Entry 2CA1 (X-ray diffraction, 2.60 A resolution); this record covers chains A and B.

[Chain A (and B)]
Name: Nucleocapsid protein
From: Avian infectious bronchitis virus
Notes: fragment: dimerization domain, residues 218-326; chain B of this document is another copy of the same molecule, construct and numbering; everything in this record applies to it too
Reference sequence: Q4ZJS4 (Q4ZJS4_9CORO); numbering as in UniProt (aligned over 218-326)
Amino-acid sequence (111 residues; row label = number of the first residue in the row):
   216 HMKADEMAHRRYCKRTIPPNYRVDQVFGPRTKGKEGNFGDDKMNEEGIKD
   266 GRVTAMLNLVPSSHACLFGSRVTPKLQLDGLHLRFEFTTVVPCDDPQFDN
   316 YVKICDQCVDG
Reported in the primary citation:
  - self-association interface (contacts with another copy of this molecule); pairs are residue here / residue on that copy: Ile263-Arg230 (backbone contact), Arg230

[How chain A and chain B interact]
Contacting residue pairs (148; chain A residue first):
  Arg226(A) - Asn273(B)
  Arg226(A) - Leu274(B)
  Arg226(A) - Asp310(B)  salt bridge
  Arg226(A) - Tyr316(B)
  Cys228(A) - Asn273(B)  hydrogen bond (side chain-backbone)
  Cys228(A) - Leu274(B)  hydrogen bond (side chain-backbone)
  Cys228(A) - Val275(B)
  Cys228(A) - Pro276(B)
  Cys228(A) - Ser277(B)  hydrogen bond (backbone-backbone)
  Cys228(A) - Ala280(B)
  Cys228(A) - Phe302(B)  hydrophobic
  Cys228(A) - Thr304(B)
  Lys229(A) - Leu272(B)  hydrogen bond (side chain-backbone)
  Lys229(A) - Asn273(B)
  Lys229(A) - Val275(B)  hydrogen bond (side chain-backbone)
  Lys229(A) - Ser277(B)
  Arg230(A) - Ser277(B)  hydrogen bond (backbone-side chain)
  Arg230(A) - Ala280(B)
  Thr231(A) - Ser277(B)
  Thr231(A) - His279(B)
  Ile232(A) - His279(B)  hydrogen bond (backbone-side chain)
  Ile232(A) - Phe283(B)  hydrophobic
  Val238(A) - Phe283(B)  hydrophobic
  Phe242(A) - His279(B)
  Phe242(A) - Ala280(B)  hydrophobic
  Phe242(A) - Phe283(B)
  Arg245(A) - Phe283(B)  hydrogen bond (side chain-backbone)
  Gly248(A) - Arg286(B)  hydrogen bond (backbone-side chain)
  Lys249(A) - Arg286(B)
  Glu250(A) - Gly284(B)
  Glu250(A) - Ser285(B)
  Glu250(A) - Thr303(B)
  Gly251(A) - Phe283(B)
  Gly251(A) - Gly284(B)
  Gly251(A) - Ser285(B)  hydrogen bond (backbone-backbone)
  Asn252(A) - Ser285(B)
  Asn252(A) - Arg286(B)
  Asn252(A) - Val287(B)  hydrogen bond (side chain-backbone)
  Phe253(A) - Leu282(B)
  Phe253(A) - Phe283(B)
  Phe253(A) - Val287(B)  hydrophobic
  Ile263(A) - His279(B)
  Met271(A) - Leu298(B)  hydrophobic
  Leu272(A) - Lys229(B)  hydrogen bond (backbone-side chain)
  Leu272(A) - Ser278(B)
  Leu272(A) - His279(B)
  Leu272(A) - Leu282(B)  hydrophobic
  Asn273(A) - Arg226(B)
  Asn273(A) - Cys228(B)
  Asn273(A) - Lys229(B)
  Leu274(A) - Arg226(B)
  Leu274(A) - Cys228(B)
  Leu274(A) - Phe300(B)
  Val275(A) - Cys228(B)
  Val275(A) - Lys229(B)  hydrogen bond (backbone-side chain)
  Val275(A) - Ser278(B)
  Val275(A) - Cys281(B)  hydrophobic
  Val275(A) - Leu282(B)  hydrophobic
  Val275(A) - Phe300(B)  hydrophobic
  Pro276(A) - Cys228(B)
  Pro276(A) - Cys281(B)
  Ser277(A) - Cys228(B)  hydrogen bond (backbone-backbone)
  Ser277(A) - Lys229(B)
  Ser277(A) - Arg230(B)  hydrogen bond (side chain-backbone)
  Ser278(A) - Leu272(B)
  Ser278(A) - Val275(B)
  His279(A) - Thr231(B)
  His279(A) - Ile232(B)  hydrogen bond (side chain-backbone)
  His279(A) - Phe242(B)
  Ala280(A) - Cys228(B)
  Ala280(A) - Phe242(B)  hydrophobic
  Cys281(A) - Val275(B)  hydrophobic
  Cys281(A) - Pro276(B)
  Leu282(A) - Phe253(B)  hydrophobic
  Leu282(A) - Met271(B)  hydrophobic
  Leu282(A) - Leu272(B)  hydrophobic
  Leu282(A) - Val275(B)  hydrophobic
  Phe283(A) - Ile232(B)  hydrophobic
  Phe283(A) - Val238(B)  hydrophobic
  Phe283(A) - Phe242(B)  hydrophobic
  Phe283(A) - Arg245(B)  hydrogen bond (backbone-side chain)
  Phe283(A) - Gly251(B)
  Phe283(A) - Phe253(B)
  Phe283(A) - Val268(B)  hydrophobic
  Gly284(A) - Glu250(B)
  Gly284(A) - Gly251(B)
  Ser285(A) - Glu250(B)
  Ser285(A) - Gly251(B)  hydrogen bond (backbone-backbone)
  Ser285(A) - Asn252(B)
  Arg286(A) - Gly248(B)  hydrogen bond (side chain-backbone)
  Arg286(A) - Lys249(B)
  Arg286(A) - Asn252(B)
  Val287(A) - Asn252(B)  hydrogen bond (backbone-side chain)
  Val287(A) - Phe253(B)  hydrophobic
  Pro289(A) - Cys320(B)  hydrophobic
  Leu291(A) - Phe313(B)  hydrophobic
  Leu291(A) - Val317(B)  hydrophobic
  Asp294(A) - Val305(B)
  Gly295(A) - Val306(B)
  Leu296(A) - Thr304(B)
  Leu296(A) - Val305(B)
  Leu296(A) - Val306(B)  hydrogen bond (backbone-backbone)
  Leu296(A) - Phe313(B)  hydrophobic
  His297(A) - Thr303(B)
  His297(A) - Thr304(B)
  His297(A) - Val305(B)
  Leu298(A) - Met271(B)  hydrophobic
  Leu298(A) - Phe302(B)
  Leu298(A) - Thr303(B)
  Leu298(A) - Thr304(B)  hydrogen bond (backbone-backbone)
  Leu298(A) - Cys320(B)  hydrophobic
  Arg299(A) - Glu301(B)  salt bridge
  Arg299(A) - Phe302(B)
  Arg299(A) - Thr303(B)
  Phe300(A) - Leu274(B)
  Phe300(A) - Val275(B)  hydrophobic
  Phe300(A) - Phe300(B)
  Phe300(A) - Glu301(B)
  Phe300(A) - Phe302(B)  hydrogen bond (backbone-backbone)
  Phe300(A) - Thr304(B)
  Glu301(A) - Arg299(B)  salt bridge
  Glu301(A) - Phe300(B)
  Phe302(A) - Cys228(B)  hydrophobic
  Phe302(A) - Leu298(B)
  Phe302(A) - Arg299(B)
  Phe302(A) - Phe300(B)  hydrogen bond (backbone-backbone)
  Thr303(A) - Glu250(B)
  Thr303(A) - His297(B)
  Thr303(A) - Leu298(B)
  Thr303(A) - Arg299(B)
  Thr304(A) - Cys228(B)
  Thr304(A) - Leu296(B)
  Thr304(A) - His297(B)
  Thr304(A) - Leu298(B)  hydrogen bond (backbone-backbone)
  Val305(A) - Asp294(B)
  Val305(A) - Leu296(B)
  Val305(A) - His297(B)
  Val306(A) - Gly295(B)
  Val306(A) - Leu296(B)  hydrogen bond (backbone-backbone)
  Pro307(A) - Asp294(B)
  Asp310(A) - Arg226(B)  salt bridge
  Phe313(A) - Leu291(B)  hydrophobic
  Phe313(A) - Leu296(B)
  Tyr316(A) - Arg226(B)  hydrogen bond
  Cys320(A) - Pro289(B)  hydrophobic
  Cys320(A) - Leu298(B)  hydrophobic
  Val324(A) - Val287(B)
  Val324(A) - Pro289(B)
Other interface residues (no listed pair), chain A (59 interface residues in all): Tyr227, Met258, Val268, Cys308, Val317
Other interface residues (no listed pair), chain B (57 interface residues in all): Tyr227, Met258, Pro307, Val324
From the paper, about this interface:
  - interface residues, chain A: Arg230(A)

[Summary]
The interface between chain A and chain B involves 59 residues on one side and 57 on the other; the contacts
include 27 hydrogen bonds and 4 salt bridges. Polar contacts include Arg226(A)-Asp310(B), Arg299(A)-Glu301(B)
and Cys228(A)-Asn273(B). From the paper: the interface residue Arg230(A); a self-association interface
involving Arg230(A) and Ile263(A).
Both chains are Nucleocapsid protein (Avian infectious bronchitis virus). Entry 2CA1 (Crystal structure of the
IBV coronavirus nucleocapsid) was determined by X-ray diffraction (same publication as 2GE7, 2GE8, 2GEC and
2C86).
